PDB entry 8JGS | electron microscopy, 3.96 A resolution | chains A and B

== Chain A (and B) ==
Protein: H(+)/Cl(-) exchange transporter 3
Organism: Mus musculus
Notes: chain B of this document is another copy of the same molecule, construct and numbering; everything in this record applies to it too
Reference sequence: P51791 (CLCN3_MOUSE); residues -63 to 754 here correspond to UniProt positions 1-818 (UniProt number = residue number + 64)
Chain sequence (818 residues; row label = number of the first residue in the row; numbers below 1 keep their minus sign (Met-63 is residue -63)):
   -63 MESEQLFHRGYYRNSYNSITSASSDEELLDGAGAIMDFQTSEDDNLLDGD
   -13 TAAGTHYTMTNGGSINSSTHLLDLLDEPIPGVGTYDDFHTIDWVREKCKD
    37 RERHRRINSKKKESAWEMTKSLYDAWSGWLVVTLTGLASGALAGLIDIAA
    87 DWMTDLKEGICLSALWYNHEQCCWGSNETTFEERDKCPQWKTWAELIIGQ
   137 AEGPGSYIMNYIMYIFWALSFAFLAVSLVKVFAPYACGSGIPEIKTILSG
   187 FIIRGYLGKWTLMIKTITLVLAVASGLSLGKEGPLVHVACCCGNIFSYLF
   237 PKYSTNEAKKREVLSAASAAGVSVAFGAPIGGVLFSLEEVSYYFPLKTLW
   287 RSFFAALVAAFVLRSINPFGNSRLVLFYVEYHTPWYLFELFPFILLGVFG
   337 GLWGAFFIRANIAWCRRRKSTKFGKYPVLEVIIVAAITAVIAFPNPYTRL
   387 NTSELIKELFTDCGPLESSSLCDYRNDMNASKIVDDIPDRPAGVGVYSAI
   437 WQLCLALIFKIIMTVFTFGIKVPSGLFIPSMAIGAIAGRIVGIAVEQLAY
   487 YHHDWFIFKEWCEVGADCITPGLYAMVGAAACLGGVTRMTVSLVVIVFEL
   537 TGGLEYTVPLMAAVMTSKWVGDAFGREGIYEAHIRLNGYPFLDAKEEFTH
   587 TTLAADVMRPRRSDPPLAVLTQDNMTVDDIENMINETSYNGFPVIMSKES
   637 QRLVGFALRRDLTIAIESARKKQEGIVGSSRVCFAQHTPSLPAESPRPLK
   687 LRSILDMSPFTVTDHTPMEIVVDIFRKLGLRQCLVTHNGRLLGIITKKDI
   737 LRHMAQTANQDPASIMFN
Disordered / not traced: -63 to 20, 113-122, 137-141, 411-431, 606-614, 631-640, 660-686, 742-754
Disulfides: Cys97-Cys108, Cys399-Cys408, Cys498-Cys504
Construct notes: engineered mutation Thr543 (Ile607 in P51791), Arg726 (Ile790 in P51791), Leu727 (Val791 in P51791)
UniProt features mapped onto this chain:
  - motif: Leu-36, Leu-35 (Di-leucine internalization motif), Leu-18, Leu-17 (Di-leucine internalization motif), Leu7 to Leu11 (Di-leucine internalization motif), Gly174 to Pro178 (Selectivity filter part_1), Gly216 to Pro220 (Selectivity filter part_2), Gly461 to Pro465 (Selectivity filter part_3)
  - binding site (chloride): Ser175, Phe463, Tyr566
  - binding site (ATP): Tyr625 to Gly627, Thr732 to Asp735
  - site: Glu218 (Mediates proton transfer from the outer aqueous phase to the interior of the protein), Glu275 (Mediates proton transfer from the protein to the inner aqueous phase)
  - glycosylation (N-linked (GlcNAc...) asparagine): Asn113, Asn387, Asn415
From the paper describing this entry:
  - mutagenesis - K245A: decreased expression

== Interface between chain A and chain B ==
Pairs across the interface (35):
  Arg37(A) - Glu583(B)
  Arg37(A) - Phe584(B)  hydrogen bond (side chain-backbone)
  Arg37(A) - Glu705(B)  salt bridge
  Arg41(A) - Thr587(B)
  Ile266(A) - Leu540(B)  hydrophobic
  Leu270(A) - Leu285(B)  hydrophobic
  Leu273(A) - Leu282(B)
  Leu273(A) - Leu285(B)  hydrophobic
  Tyr279(A) - Lys713(B)
  Leu282(A) - Leu273(B)
  Leu285(A) - Leu270(B)  hydrophobic
  Leu285(A) - Leu273(B)  hydrophobic
  Trp286(A) - Val527(B)
  Phe289(A) - Met547(B)  hydrophobic
  Val527(A) - Trp286(B)
  Phe534(A) - Leu540(B)  hydrophobic
  Glu535(A) - Leu540(B)
  Leu540(A) - Ile266(B)  hydrophobic
  Leu540(A) - Phe534(B)  hydrophobic
  Leu540(A) - Glu535(B)
  Met547(A) - Phe289(B)  hydrophobic
  Glu583(A) - Arg37(B)
  Phe584(A) - Arg37(B)  hydrogen bond (backbone-side chain)
  Met693(A) - His701(B)
  Pro695(A) - Thr699(B)
  Phe696(A) - Ile706(B)  hydrophobic
  Thr697(A) - Thr697(B)
  Thr699(A) - Pro695(B)
  Glu705(A) - Arg37(B)  salt bridge
  Ile706(A) - Phe696(B)  hydrophobic
  Lys713(A) - Lys713(B)
  Lys713(A) - Leu714(B)
  Asn724(A) - Gly725(B)
  Gly725(A) - Asn724(B)
  Gly725(A) - Gly725(B)
Interface residues without a listed pair, chain A (38 interface residues in all): Glu274, Leu293, Gly538, Gly539, Val544, Ala580, Thr585, Thr587, Ser694, His701, Ile710
Interface residues without a listed pair, chain B (37 interface residues in all): Arg41, Glu274, Lys283, Leu293, Gly539, Val544, Thr585, Met693, Ser694, Ile710

== Summary ==
Chain A and chain B form an interface of 38 and 37 residues respectively, with 2 hydrogen bonds and 2 salt
bridges. Among the polar pairs are Arg37(A)-Glu705(B) and Arg37(A)-Phe584(B). From UniProt: 3 chloride-binding
residues and 7 ATP-binding residues on chain A. From the paper: K245A of chain A reduces expression.
Both chains are H(+)/Cl(-) exchange transporter 3 (Mus musculus). Entry 8JGS (Cryo-EM structure of apo state
mClC-3_I607T) was determined by electron microscopy, deposited together with 8JGL, 8JEV, 8JGJ, 8JGK and 8JGV.
